Entry 3HFA (X-ray diffraction, 2.50 A resolution); this record covers chains J and R of the 28 polymer chains in the assembly.

# Chain J (and R)
Protein: Proteasome (Beta subunit) PrcB
Source organism: Mycobacterium tuberculosis
Notes: EC 3.4.25.1; chain R of this document is another copy of the same molecule, construct and numbering; everything in this record applies to it too
UniProtKB: O33245 (O33245_MYCTU); residues 301-534 here correspond to UniProt positions 58-291 (UniProt number = residue number - 243)
Sequence (240 residues; numbered 301 to 540; the number before each row is that of its first residue):
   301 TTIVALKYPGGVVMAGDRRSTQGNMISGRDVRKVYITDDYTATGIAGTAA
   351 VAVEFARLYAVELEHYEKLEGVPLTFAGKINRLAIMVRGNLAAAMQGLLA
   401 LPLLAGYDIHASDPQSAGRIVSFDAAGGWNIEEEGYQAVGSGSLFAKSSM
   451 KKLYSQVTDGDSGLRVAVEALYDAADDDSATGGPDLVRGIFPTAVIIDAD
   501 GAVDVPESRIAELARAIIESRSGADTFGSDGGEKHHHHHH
Unresolved in the structure: 523-540
Differences from the reference sequence: expression tag (535-540)
Small-molecule neighbours: dimethylformamide (DMF): Ala377, Ile380, Asn381, Trp429, Ile431

# Chain J / chain R interface
Contacting residue pairs - 29 pairs, chain J then chain R:
  Asn324(J) - Asp478(R)
  Asn324(J) - Ser479(R)  hydrogen bond (backbone-side chain)
  Asn324(J) - Ala480(R)
  Met325(J) - Phe445(R)  hydrophobic
  Met325(J) - Asp477(R)
  Ile326(J) - Asp476(R)
  Ile326(J) - Asp477(R)  hydrogen bond (backbone-backbone)
  Arg329(J) - Asp476(R)  salt bridge
  Arg329(J) - Asp477(R)  salt bridge
  Tyr472(J) - Val487(R)
  Asp476(J) - Ile326(R)
  Asp476(J) - Arg329(R)  salt bridge
  Asp476(J) - Arg488(R)  salt bridge
  Asp477(J) - Met325(R)
  Asp477(J) - Ile326(R)  hydrogen bond (backbone-backbone)
  Asp477(J) - Arg329(R)  salt bridge
  Asp478(J) - Asn324(R)
  Ser479(J) - Asn324(R)  hydrogen bond (side chain-backbone)
  Ser479(J) - Ile326(R)
  Ser479(J) - Ser479(R)
  Ala480(J) - Asn324(R)
  Val487(J) - Tyr472(R)
  Val487(J) - Ile518(R)  hydrophobic
  Val487(J) - Arg521(R)
  Val487(J) - Ser522(R)
  Arg488(J) - Asp476(R)  salt bridge
  Ile518(J) - Val487(R)  hydrophobic
  Arg521(J) - Val487(R)
  Ser522(J) - Val487(R)
Interface residues without a listed pair, chain J (20 interface residues in all): Arg319, Gly323, Ser441, Phe445, Ala475
Interface residues without a listed pair, chain R (19 interface residues in all): Arg319, Ser441, Ala475

# Summary
20 residues of chain J and 19 residues of chain R are in contact; the contacts include 4 hydrogen bonds and 6
salt bridges. Polar pairs include Arg329(J)-Asp476(R), Arg329(J)-Asp477(R) and Asp476(J)-Arg488(R). Ligands of
chain J: dimethylformamide.
Both chains are Proteasome (Beta subunit) PrcB (Mycobacterium tuberculosis). Entry 3HFA (Crystal Structure of
Mycobacterium Tuberculosis Proteasome open-gate mutant) was determined by X-ray diffraction, deposited
together with 3H6F, 3H6I and 3HF9.
